Entry 4LF5 (X-ray diffraction, 3.75 A resolution); this record covers chains A and Q of the 21 polymer chains in the assembly.

Chain A:
Molecule: 16S rRNA
From: Thermus thermophilus
Sequence (1522 nucleotides; row label = number of the first residue in the row; note: 43 numbers in that range are skipped by the numbering (no residue carries them; nothing is unmodelled there); a row labelled like 190A-190L holds insertion residues (190A, then the next letters in order); numbering starts at 0):
     0 UUUGUUGGAG AGUUUGAUCC UGGCUCAGGG UGAACGCUGG CGGCGUGCCU AAGACAUGCA
    60 AGUCGUGCGG G
    73 CCGCGGGGUU UU
    88 ACUCCG
    95 UGGUC
   101 AGCGGCGGAC GGGUGAGUAA CGCGUGGGU
  129A G
   130 ACCUACCCGG AAGAGGGGGA CAACCCGGGG AAACUCGGGC UAAUCCCCCA UGUGGACCCG
   190 C
190A-190L CCCUUGGGGUGU
   191 GUCCAAAGGG CUUU
   216 GCCCGCUUCC GGAUGGGCCC GCGUCCCAUC AGCUAGUUGG UGGGGUAAUG GCCCACCAAG
   276 GCGACGACGG GUAGCCGGUC UGAGAGGAUG GCCGGCCACA GGGGCACUGA GACACGGGCC
   336 CCACUCCUAC GGGAGGCAGC AGUUAGGAAU CUUCCGCAAU GGGCGCAAGC CUGACGGAGC
   396 GACGCCGCUU GGAGGAAGAA GCCCUUCGGG GUGUAAACUC CUGAA
   442 CCCGGGACGA AACCCCCGAC GA
   474 GGGGACUGAC GGUACCGGG
   494 GUAAUAGCGC CGGCCAACUC CGUGCCAGCA GCCGCGGUAA UACGGAGGGC GCGAGCGUUA
   554 CCCGGAUUCA CUGGGCGUAA AGGGCGUGUA GGCGGCCUGG GGCGUCCCAU GUGAAAGACC
   614 ACGGCUCAAC CGUGGGGGAG CGUGGGAUAC GCUCAGGCUA GACGGUGGGA GAGGGUGGUG
   674 GAAUUCCCGG AGUAGCGGUG AAAUGCGCAG AUACCGGGAG GAACGCCGAU GGCGAAGGCA
   734 GCCACCUGGU CCACCCGUGA CGCUGAGGCG CGAAAGCGUG GGGAGCAAAC CGGAUUAGAU
   794 ACCCGGGUAG UCCACGCCCU AAACGAUGCG CGCUAGGUCU CUGGGUCU
   848 CCUGGGGGCC GAAGCUAACG CGUUAAGCGC GCCGCCUGGG GAGUACGGCC GCAAGGCUGA
   908 AACUCAAAGG AAUUGACGGG GGCCCGCACA AGCGGUGGAG CAUGUGGUUU AAUUCGAAGX
   968 AACGCGAAGA ACCUUACCAG GCCUUGACAU GCUAGG
 1003A G
  1004 AACCCGGGUG AAAGCCUGGG GUGCCCC
1030A-1030D GCGA
  1031 GGGGAGCCCU AGCACAGGUG CUGCAUGGCC GUCGUCAGCU CGUGCCGUGA GGUGUUGGGU
  1091 UAAGUCCCGC AACGAGCGCA ACCCCCGCCG UUAGUUGCCA GCGGUUCGGC CGGGCACUCU
  1151 AACGGGACUG CCCGCGAAA
  1171 GCGGGAGGAA GGAGGGGACG ACGUCUGGUC AGCAUGGCCC UUACGGCCUG GGCGACACAC
  1231 GUGCUACAAU GCCCACUACA AAGCGAUGCC ACCCGGCAAC GGGGAGCUAA UCGCAAAAAG
  1291 GUGGGCCCAG UUCGGAUUGG GGUCUGCAAC CCGACCCCAU GAAGCCGGAA UCGCUAGUAA
  1351 UCGCGGAUCA G
 1361A C
  1362 CAUGCCGCGG UGAAUACGUU CCCGGGCCUU GUACACACXG CCXGUXACGC CAUGGGAGCG
  1422 GGCUCUACCC GAAGUCGCCG GG
  1446 AGCCUACGGG
  1459 CAGGCGCCGA GGGUAGGGCC CGUGACUGGG GCGAAGUCGU AACAAGGUAG CUGUACCGGA
  1519 AGGUGCGGCU GGAU
 1532A C
  1533 CA
  1536 CUCCUUUCU
Disordered / not traced: 0-4, 1532A, 1536-1538
Differences from the reference sequence: conflict C1533 (A2157 in M26923.1), A1534 (C2158 in M26923.1)
Modified residues: PSU (pseudouridine-5'-monophosphate) at position 516, 7MG (7N-methyl-8-hydroguanosine-5'-monophosphate) at position 527, M2G (N2-dimethylguanosine-5'-monophosphate) at position 966, 5MC (5-methylcytidine-5'-monophosphate) at position 967, 2MG (2N-methylguanosine-5'-monophosphate) at position 1207, 5MC (5-methylcytidine-5'-monophosphate) at position 1400, 4OC (4n,o2'-methylcytidine-5'-monophosphate) at position 1402, 5MC (5-methylcytidine-5'-monophosphate) at position 1404, 5MC (5-methylcytidine-5'-monophosphate) at position 1407, UR3 (3-methyluridine-5'-monophoshate) at position 1498, PSU (pseudouridine-5'-monophosphate) at position 1540, PSU (pseudouridine-5'-monophosphate) at position 1541
Ion coordination: Mg2+ site 1: U12, G22; Mg2+ site 2 near G21 (its only coordinating residue here); Mg2+ site 3: G61, U62, G105; Mg2+ site 4: C89, U90; Mg2+ site 5 near G107 (its only coordinating residue here); Mg2+ site 6: A116, G117, G289; Mg2+ site 7: C121, G124, U125, G236; Mg2+ site 8 near G183 (its only coordinating residue here); Mg2+ site 9 near A195 (its only coordinating residue here); Mg2+ site 10 near U264 (its only coordinating residue here); Mg2+ site 11: G266, C267, C268; Mg2+ site 12 near C280 (its only coordinating residue here); 6 more K+ sites not listed; 57 more Mg2+ sites not listed
Ligand contacts: hygromycin b (HYG): 5MC_1404, G1405, U1406, 5MC_1407, G1494, U1495, C1496, G1497, UR3_1498, C1543, U1544

Chain Q:
Molecule: ribosomal protein S17
From: Thermus thermophilus
Reference sequence: Q5SHP7 (RS17_THET8); numbering as in UniProt (aligned over 1-105)
Chain sequence (105 residues; row label = number of the first residue in the row):
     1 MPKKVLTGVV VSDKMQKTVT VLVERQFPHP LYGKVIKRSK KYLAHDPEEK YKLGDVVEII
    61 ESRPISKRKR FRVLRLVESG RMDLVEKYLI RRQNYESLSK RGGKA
Disordered / not traced: 1, 101-105

How chain A and chain Q interact:
Contacting residue pairs (89; chain A residue first):
  G127(A) / Pro-2(Q)  hydrogen bond to the sugar
  G127(A) / Glu-61(Q)  hydrogen bond to the base
  G128(A) / Pro-2(Q)  phosphate contact
  G128(A) / Lys-3(Q)  phosphate contact
  G128(A) / Glu-61(Q)  sugar contact
  U129(A) / Lys-3(Q)  phosphate contact
  A130(A) / Arg-63(Q)  salt bridge to the phosphate
  A130(A) / Pro-64(Q)  base contact
  U190E(A) / Lys-3(Q)  base contact
  U190E(A) / Ser-62(Q)  base contact
  U190E(A) / Arg-63(Q)  hydrogen bond to the base
  U190E(A) / Arg-72(Q)  hydrogen bond to the base
  G190F(A) / Arg-63(Q)  base contact
  C234(A) / Pro-64(Q)  sugar contact
  C234(A) / Arg-70(Q)  hydrogen bond to the phosphate
  C235(A) / Glu-61(Q)  base contact
  C235(A) / Arg-70(Q)  salt bridge to the phosphate
  C235(A) / Phe-71(Q)  sugar contact
  G236(A) / Lys-4(Q)  sugar contact
  G236(A) / Lys-40(Q)  salt bridge to the phosphate
  G236(A) / Tyr-42(Q)  hydrogen bond to the phosphate
  C237(A) / Arg-25(Q)  hydrogen bond to the phosphate
  C237(A) / Lys-40(Q)  salt bridge to the phosphate
  C237(A) / Tyr-42(Q)  phosphate contact
  G238(A) / Arg-25(Q)  salt bridge to the phosphate
  A246(A) / Leu-98(Q)  sugar contact
  A246(A) / Ser-99(Q)  sugar contact
  G247(A) / Ser-99(Q)  phosphate contact
  G247(A) / Lys-100(Q)  salt bridge to the phosphate
  U253(A) / Met-15(Q)  hydrogen bond to the sugar
  U253(A) / Lys-67(Q)  phosphate contact
  G254(A) / Met-15(Q)  sugar contact
  G254(A) / Gln-16(Q)  hydrogen bond to the sugar
  G254(A) / Thr-18(Q)  hydrogen bond to the sugar
  G254(A) / Ser-66(Q)  hydrogen bond to the phosphate
  G254(A) / Lys-67(Q)  phosphate contact
  G254(A) / Arg-68(Q)  phosphate contact
  G254(A) / Lys-69(Q)  hydrogen bond to the phosphate
  G255(A) / Gln-16(Q)  hydrogen bond to the sugar
  G255(A) / Lys-17(Q)  phosphate contact
  G255(A) / Ile-65(Q)  phosphate contact
  G255(A) / Ser-66(Q)  phosphate contact
  G255(A) / Lys-69(Q)  salt bridge to the phosphate
  U256(A) / Lys-17(Q)  salt bridge to the phosphate
  U264(A) / Arg-63(Q)  sugar contact
  U264(A) / Pro-64(Q)  hydrogen bond to the sugar
  G265(A) / Pro-64(Q)  sugar contact
  G265(A) / Ile-65(Q)  sugar contact
  G265(A) / Ser-66(Q)  sugar contact
  G265(A) / Lys-67(Q)  hydrogen bond to the sugar
  G266(A) / Ile-65(Q)  phosphate contact
  G266(A) / Lys-67(Q)  sugar contact
  C267(A) / Lys-67(Q)  salt bridge to the phosphate
  A273(A) / Gln-16(Q)  sugar contact
  G275(A) / Lys-14(Q)  salt bridge to the phosphate
  G275(A) / Met-15(Q)  sugar contact
  G276(A) / Ser-12(Q)  hydrogen bond to the phosphate
  G276(A) / Met-15(Q)  sugar contact
  G276(A) / Thr-20(Q)  phosphate contact
  G276(A) / Arg-68(Q)  hydrogen bond to the sugar
  C277(A) / Lys-41(Q)  phosphate contact
  C277(A) / Arg-68(Q)  salt bridge to the phosphate
  G278(A) / Lys-41(Q)  salt bridge to the phosphate
  G278(A) / Tyr-95(Q)  base contact
  A279(A) / Tyr-95(Q)  hydrogen bond to the phosphate
  A279(A) / Leu-98(Q)  hydrogen bond to the base
  C280(A) / Arg-38(Q)  hydrogen bond to the sugar
  C280(A) / Ser-39(Q)  hydrogen bond to the base
  C280(A) / Arg-91(Q)  base contact
  G301(A) / Leu-31(Q)  phosphate contact
  C564(A) / Leu-31(Q)  base contact
  C564(A) / Tyr-32(Q)  sugar contact
  U582(A) / Ile-90(Q)  sugar contact
  U582(A) / Asn-94(Q)  hydrogen bond to the sugar
  A583(A) / Lys-87(Q)  salt bridge to the phosphate
  A583(A) / Arg-91(Q)  sugar contact
  A583(A) / Asn-94(Q)  hydrogen bond to the sugar
  G584(A) / Lys-87(Q)  salt bridge to the phosphate
  G585(A) / Lys-34(Q)  hydrogen bond to the phosphate
  C586(A) / Lys-34(Q)  salt bridge to the phosphate
  G597(A) / Gln-26(Q)  sugar contact
  U598(A) / Pro-28(Q)  phosphate contact
  G635(A) / Pro-2(Q)  sugar contact
  U636(A) / Pro-2(Q)  phosphate contact
  G760(A) / Asn-94(Q)  hydrogen bond to the base
  G760(A) / Ser-97(Q)  hydrogen bond to the base
  G760(A) / Leu-98(Q)  sugar contact
  G761(A) / Ser-97(Q)  sugar contact
  C879(A) / Lys-34(Q)  salt bridge to the phosphate
Also at the interface, not in a pair above, chain A (52 interface residues in all): G129A, U252, C272, A563, C596, G644, C647, A759, G895, C896
Also at the interface, not in a pair above, chain Q (48 interface residues in all): Val-35, Lys-37, Leu-43, His-45, Arg-81, Arg-92

Summary:
52 residues of chain A face 48 of chain Q across their interface, with 26 hydrogen bonds and 16 salt bridges.
Polar pairs include G127(A)/Glu-61(Q), U190E(A)/Arg-63(Q) and U190E(A)/Arg-72(Q). Chain A binds hygromycin b.
U12(A) and G22(A) coordinate Mg2+ site 1.
Chain A is 16S rRNA and chain Q is ribosomal protein S17, both from Thermus thermophilus; the structure,
Crystal Structure of 30S ribosomal subunit from Thermus thermophilus, was determined by X-ray diffraction.
